PDB entry 7A1E | X-ray diffraction, 1.77 A resolution | chain A

[Chain A]
Protein: L, D-transpeptidase 2
Organism: Mycobacterium tuberculosis (strain ATCC 25618 / H37Rv)
Notes: EC 2.3.2.-
Reference sequence: I6Y9J2 (LDT2_MYCTU); residue numbers follow UniProt; this construct covers 150-408
Chain sequence (259 residues; each row starts with the number of its first residue):
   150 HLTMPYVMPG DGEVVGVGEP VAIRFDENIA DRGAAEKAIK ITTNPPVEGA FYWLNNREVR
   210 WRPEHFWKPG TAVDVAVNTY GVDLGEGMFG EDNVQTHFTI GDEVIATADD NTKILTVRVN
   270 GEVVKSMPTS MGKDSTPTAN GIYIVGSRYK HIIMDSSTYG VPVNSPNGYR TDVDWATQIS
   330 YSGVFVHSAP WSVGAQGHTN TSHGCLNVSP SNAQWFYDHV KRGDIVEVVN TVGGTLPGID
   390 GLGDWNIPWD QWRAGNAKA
Glycans and other covalent adducts: phenylmethanethiol (SDQ) linked to Cys354
Residues lining bound ligands: phenylmethanethiol (SDQ): Tyr318, Ser331, Gly332, Val333, His352, Gly353

[In short]
Phenylmethanethiol is covalently linked to Cys354.
Chain A is L, D-transpeptidase 2 (Mycobacterium tuberculosis (strain ATCC 25618 / H37Rv)); the structure, LppS
with covalent adduct derived from 1c, was determined by X-ray diffraction together with 7A0Z, 7A10, 7A11 and
7A1C from the same study.
